PDB entry 5GSR | X-ray diffraction, 2.20 A resolution | chains C and Q of the 3 polymer chains in the assembly

== Chain C ==
Protein: H-2 class I histocompatibility antigen, K-D alpha chain
Source organism: Mus musculus
Reference sequence: P01902 (HA1D_MOUSE); residues 1-274 here correspond to UniProt positions 22-295 (UniProt number = residue number + 21)
Sequence (274 residues; each row starts with the number of its first residue):
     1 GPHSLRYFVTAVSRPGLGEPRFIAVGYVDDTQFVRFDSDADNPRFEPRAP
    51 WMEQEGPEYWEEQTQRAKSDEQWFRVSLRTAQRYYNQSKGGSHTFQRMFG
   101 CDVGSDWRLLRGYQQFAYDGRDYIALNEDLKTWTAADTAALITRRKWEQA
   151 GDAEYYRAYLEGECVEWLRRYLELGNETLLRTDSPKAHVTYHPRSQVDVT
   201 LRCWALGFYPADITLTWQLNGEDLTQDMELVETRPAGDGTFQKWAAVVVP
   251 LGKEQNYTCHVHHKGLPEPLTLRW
Disulfides: Cys-101/Cys-164, Cys-203/Cys-259
Curated features (UniProtKB/Swiss-Prot):
  - glycosylation (N-linked (GlcNAc...) asparagine): Asn-86, Asn-176, Asn-256

== Chain Q ==
Protein: 9-mer peptide from Spike protein
Reference sequence: A0A0U2W1D8 (A0A0U2W1D8_9BETC); residues 1-9 here correspond to UniProt positions 292-300 (UniProt number = residue number + 291)
Sequence (9 residues; numbered 1 to 9; the number before each row is that of its first residue):
     1 YYSIAPHSI
Construct notes: engineered mutation Ala-5 (Ile296 in A0A0U2W1D8)

== Interface between chain C and chain Q ==
Pairs across the interface - 47 pairs, chain C then chain Q:
  Leu-5(C) / Tyr-1(Q)
  Tyr-7(C) / Tyr-1(Q)  hydrogen bond (side chain-backbone)
  Tyr-7(C) / Tyr-2(Q)
  Val-9(C) / Tyr-2(Q)
  Phe-22(C) / Tyr-2(Q)
  Ala-24(C) / Tyr-2(Q)  hydrophobic
  Phe-45(C) / Tyr-2(Q)  hydrophobic
  Tyr-59(C) / Tyr-1(Q)  hydrophobic
  Glu-62(C) / Tyr-1(Q)
  Gln-63(C) / Tyr-1(Q)
  Gln-63(C) / Tyr-2(Q)  hydrogen bond (side chain-backbone)
  Arg-66(C) / Tyr-1(Q)
  Arg-66(C) / Tyr-2(Q)  hydrogen bond (side chain-backbone)
  Arg-66(C) / Ile-4(Q)
  Asp-70(C) / Tyr-2(Q)  hydrogen bond
  Asp-70(C) / Ala-5(Q)
  Trp-73(C) / Ala-5(Q)
  Trp-73(C) / His-7(Q)  hydrogen bond (side chain-backbone)
  Trp-73(C) / Ser-8(Q)
  Val-76(C) / Ser-8(Q)
  Ser-77(C) / Ser-8(Q)
  Ser-77(C) / Ile-9(Q)  hydrogen bond (side chain-backbone)
  Thr-80(C) / Ile-9(Q)
  Ala-81(C) / Ile-9(Q)
  Tyr-84(C) / Ile-9(Q)  hydrogen bond (side chain-backbone)
  Phe-95(C) / Ile-9(Q)  hydrophobic
  Arg-97(C) / Ser-3(Q)  hydrogen bond (side chain-backbone)
  Arg-97(C) / Ala-5(Q)
  Phe-99(C) / Tyr-2(Q)  hydrophobic
  Phe-99(C) / Ser-3(Q)
  Gln-114(C) / Ser-3(Q)
  Thr-143(C) / Ile-9(Q)  hydrogen bond (side chain-backbone)
  Lys-146(C) / Ser-8(Q)  hydrogen bond (side chain-backbone)
  Trp-147(C) / His-7(Q)  hydrogen bond (side chain-backbone)
  Trp-147(C) / Ser-8(Q)  hydrogen bond (side chain-backbone)
  Asp-152(C) / Pro-6(Q)
  Asp-152(C) / His-7(Q)  salt bridge
  Tyr-155(C) / Ile-4(Q)
  Tyr-155(C) / Pro-6(Q)  hydrophobic
  Tyr-156(C) / Ile-4(Q)
  Tyr-156(C) / Ala-5(Q)
  Tyr-156(C) / Pro-6(Q)
  Tyr-159(C) / Tyr-1(Q)  hydrogen bond (side chain-backbone)
  Tyr-159(C) / Ser-3(Q)
  Glu-163(C) / Tyr-1(Q)
  Trp-167(C) / Tyr-1(Q)
  Tyr-171(C) / Tyr-1(Q)  hydrogen bond (side chain-backbone)
Also at the interface, not in a pair above, chain C (35 interface residues in all): Ala-67, Ser-69, Tyr-123, Ala-150

== Overview ==
35 residues of chain C face 9 of chain Q across their interface; the contacts include 14 hydrogen bonds and 1
salt bridge. Polar pairs include Asp-152(C)/His-7(Q), Tyr-7(C)/Tyr-1(Q) and Gln-63(C)/Tyr-2(Q).
Here chain C is H-2 class I histocompatibility antigen, K-D alpha chain (Mus musculus) and chain Q is a 9-mer
peptide from Spike protein. Entry 5GSR (Mouse MHC class I H-2Kd with a MERS-CoV-derived peptide I5A) was
determined by X-ray diffraction together with 5GSB, 5GR7, 5GSX and 5GSV from the same study.
